PDB entry 6OGY | electron microscopy, 3.40 A resolution | chains A and K of the 13 polymer chains in the assembly

[Chain A]
Protein: RNA-dependent RNA polymerase of rotavirus A
Source organism: Rotavirus A
Notes: EC 2.7.7.48
Reference sequence: G0YZJ9 (G0YZJ9_9REOV); residue numbers follow UniProt; this construct covers 1-1088
Amino-acid sequence (1088 residues; numbered 1 to 1088; the number before each row is that of its first residue):
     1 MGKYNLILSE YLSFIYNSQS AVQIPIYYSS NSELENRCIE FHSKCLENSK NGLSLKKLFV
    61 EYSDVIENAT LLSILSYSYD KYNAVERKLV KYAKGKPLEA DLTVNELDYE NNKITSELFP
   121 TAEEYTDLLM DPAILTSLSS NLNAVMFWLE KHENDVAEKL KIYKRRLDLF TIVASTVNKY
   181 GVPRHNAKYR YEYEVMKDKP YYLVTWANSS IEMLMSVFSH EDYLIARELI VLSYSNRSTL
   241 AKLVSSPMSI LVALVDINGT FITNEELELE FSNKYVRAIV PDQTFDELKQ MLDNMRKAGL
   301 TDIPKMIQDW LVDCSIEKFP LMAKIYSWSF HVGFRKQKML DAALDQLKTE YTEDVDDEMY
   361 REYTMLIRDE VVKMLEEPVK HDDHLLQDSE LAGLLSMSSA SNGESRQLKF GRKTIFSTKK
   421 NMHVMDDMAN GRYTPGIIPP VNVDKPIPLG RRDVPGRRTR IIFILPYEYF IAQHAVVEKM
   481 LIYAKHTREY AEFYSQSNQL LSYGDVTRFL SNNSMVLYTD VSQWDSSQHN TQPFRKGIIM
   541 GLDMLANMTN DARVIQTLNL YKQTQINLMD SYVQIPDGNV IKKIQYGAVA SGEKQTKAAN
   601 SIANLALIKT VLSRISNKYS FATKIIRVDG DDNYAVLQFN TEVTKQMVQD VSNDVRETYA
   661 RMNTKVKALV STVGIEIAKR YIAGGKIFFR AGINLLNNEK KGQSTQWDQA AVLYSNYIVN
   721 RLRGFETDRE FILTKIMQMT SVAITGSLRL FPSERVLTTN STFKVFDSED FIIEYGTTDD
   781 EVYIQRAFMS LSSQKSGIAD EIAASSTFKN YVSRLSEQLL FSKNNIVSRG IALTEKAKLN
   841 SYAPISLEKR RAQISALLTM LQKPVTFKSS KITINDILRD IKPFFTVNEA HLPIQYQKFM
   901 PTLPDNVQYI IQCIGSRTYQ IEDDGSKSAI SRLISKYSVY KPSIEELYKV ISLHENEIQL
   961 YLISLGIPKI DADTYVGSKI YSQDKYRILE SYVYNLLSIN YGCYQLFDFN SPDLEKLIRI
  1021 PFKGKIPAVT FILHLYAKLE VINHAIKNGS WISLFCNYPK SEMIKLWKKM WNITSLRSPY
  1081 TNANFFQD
Unresolved in the structure: 1, 34-67
What the authors report for this chain:
  - conformationally variable residues (loop rearrangement, order/disorder transition): Gln19 to Ala21, Gln346 to Glu358, Thr487 to Leu510, Asn1072 to Asp1088

[Chain K]
Protein: Inner capsid protein VP2
Source organism: Rotavirus A
Reference sequence: G0YZK0 (G0YZK0_9REOV); residues 1-887 here = UniProt positions 1-887
Amino-acid sequence (887 residues; numbered 1 to 887; the number before each row is that of its first residue):
     1 MAYRKRGARR ETNLKQDDRM QEKEENKNVN TNSENKNATK PQLSEKVLSQ KEEVITDNQE
    61 EIKIADEVKK SNKEESKQLL EVLKTKEEHQ KEVQYEILQK TIPTFEPKES ILKKLEDIKP
   121 EQVKKQTKLF RIFEPRQLPV YRANGEKELR NRWYWKLKRD TLPDGDYDVR EYFLNLYDQV
   181 LTEMPDYLLL KDMAVENKNS RDAGKVVDSE TAAICDAIFQ DEETEGVVRR FIAEMRQRVQ
   241 ADRNVVNYPS ILHPIDHAFN EYFLQHQLVE PLNNDIIFNY IPERIRNDVN YILNMDRNLP
   301 STARYIRPNL LQDRLNLHDN FESLWDTITT SNYILARSVV PDLKELVSTE AQIQKMSQDL
   361 QLEALTIQSE TQFLTGINSQ AANDCFKTLI AAMLSQRTMS LDFVTTNYMS LISGMWLLTV
   421 VPNDMFIRES LVACQLAIIN TIIYPAFGMQ RMHYRNGDPQ TPFQIAEQQI QNFQVANWLH
   481 FVNNNQFRQV VIDGVLNQVL NDNIRNGHVV NQLMEALMQL SRQQFPTMPV DYKRSIQRGI
   541 LLLSNRLGQL VDLTRLLAYN YETLMACITM NMQHVQTLTT EKLQLTSVTS LCMLIGNATV
   601 IPSPQTLFHY YNVNVNFHSN YNERINDAVA IITAANRLNL YQKKMKSIVE DFLKRLQIFD
   661 ISRVPDDQMY RLRDRLRLLP VEIRRLDIFN LILMNMEQIE RASDKIAQGV IIAYRDMQLE
   721 RDEMYGYVNI ARNLDGFQQI NLEELMRTGD YAQITNMLLN NQPVALVGAL PFITDSSVIS
   781 LVAKLDATVF AQIVKLRKVD TLKPILYKIN SDSNDFYLVA NYDWVPTSTT KVYKQIPQQF
   841 DFRASMHMLT SNLTFTVYSD LLAFVSADTV EPINAVAFDN MRIMNEL
Unresolved in the structure: 1-60

[Chain A / chain K interface]
Contacting residue pairs (10; chain A residue first):
  His954(A) with Tyr95(K)
  Lys979(A) with Ile367(K)
  Pro1059(A) with Glu74(K)
  Lys1060(A) with Gln78(K)
  Ser1061(A) with Glu74(K), hydrogen bond; Lys77(K); Gln78(K)
  Ile1064(A) with Thr85(K)
  Lys1065(A) with Glu81(K)
  Lys1068(A) with Thr85(K)
Also at the interface, not in a pair above, chain A (9 interface residues in all): Ser982
Interface features reported in the paper:
  - interface residues, chain K: Gln78(K)

[In short]
Chain A and chain K form an interface of 9 and 7 residues respectively; the contacts include 1 hydrogen bond.
The hydrogen-bonded pair is Ser1061(A)-Glu74(K). The paper reports the interface residue Gln78(K);
conformational variability at Gln19(A), Gln346(A) and Thr487(A) among others.
Chain A is RNA-dependent RNA polymerase of rotavirus A and chain K is Inner capsid protein VP2, both from
Rotavirus A; the structure, In situ structure of Rotavirus RNA-dependent RNA polymerase at duplex-open state,
was determined by electron microscopy together with 6OGZ from the same study.
